Entry 2VWT (X-ray diffraction, 1.93 A resolution); this record covers chains B and C of the 3 polymer chains in the assembly.

[Chain B (and C)]
Protein: Yfau, 2-keto-3-deoxy sugar aldolase
Source organism: Escherichia coli
Notes: EC 4.1.2.20; chain C of this document is another copy of the same molecule, construct and numbering; everything in this record applies to it too
UniProt: P76469 (YFAU_ECOLI); residues 1-267 here = UniProt positions 1-267
Chain sequence (267 residues; each row starts with the number of its first residue):
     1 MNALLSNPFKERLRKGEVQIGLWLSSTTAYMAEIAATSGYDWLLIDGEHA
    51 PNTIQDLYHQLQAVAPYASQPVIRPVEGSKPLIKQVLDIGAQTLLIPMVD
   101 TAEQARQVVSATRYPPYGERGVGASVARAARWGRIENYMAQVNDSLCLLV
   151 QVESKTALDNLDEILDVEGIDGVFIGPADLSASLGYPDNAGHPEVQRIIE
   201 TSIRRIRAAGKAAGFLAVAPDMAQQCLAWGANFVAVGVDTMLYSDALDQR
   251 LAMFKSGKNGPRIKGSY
Disordered / not traced: 257-267
Bound ions: Mg2+: Glu153, Asp179 (together with pyruvic acid)
Small-molecule neighbours: pyruvic acid (PYR): Trp23, Arg74, Gln151, Glu153, Phe174, Gly176, Pro177, Ala178, Asp179, Leu216

[Chain B / chain C interface]
Contacting residue pairs (32; chain B residue first):
  Thr27(B) - Gln55(C)  hydrogen bond
  Glu48(B) - Lys84(C)  salt bridge
  His49(B) - Lys84(C)
  His49(B) - Asp88(C)  salt bridge
  His49(B) - Gly121(C)
  His49(B) - Val122(C)
  His49(B) - Gly123(C)
  His49(B) - Ala127(C)
  Pro51(B) - Ile54(C)
  Pro51(B) - Gln55(C)  hydrogen bond (backbone-side chain)
  Pro51(B) - Tyr58(C)  hydrophobic
  Pro51(B) - Ile89(C)  hydrophobic
  Thr53(B) - Thr53(C)
  Thr53(B) - Gln55(C)
  Asp56(B) - Gln55(C)  hydrogen bond
  Val76(B) - Lys84(C)  hydrogen bond (backbone-side chain)
  Val76(B) - Gln85(C)
  Glu77(B) - Pro81(C)
  Ala178(B) - Val122(C)  hydrophobic
  Asp179(B) - Gly121(C)
  Asp179(B) - Val122(C)  hydrogen bond (side chain-backbone)
  Ala182(B) - Pro115(C)
  Ala182(B) - Pro116(C)
  Ala182(B) - Val122(C)  hydrophobic
  Ser183(B) - Pro115(C)
  Gly185(B) - Pro116(C)
  Pro187(B) - Pro115(C)
  Pro187(B) - Met139(C)  hydrophobic
  Asp188(B) - Met139(C)
  Val238(B) - Val126(C)  hydrophobic
  Ser244(B) - Arg134(C)
  Asp248(B) - Arg134(C)  salt bridge
Interface residues without a listed pair, chain B (22 interface residues in all): Ser25, Asn52, Thr240, Met241
Interface residues without a listed pair, chain C (20 interface residues in all): Arg120, Trp132

[Overview]
The interface between chain B and chain C involves 22 residues on one side and 20 on the other; the contacts
include 5 hydrogen bonds and 3 salt bridges. Among the polar pairs are Glu48(B)-Lys84(C), His49(B)-Asp88(C)
and Asp248(B)-Arg134(C). Bound to chain B: pyruvic acid.
Both chains are Yfau, 2-keto-3-deoxy sugar aldolase (Escherichia coli). Entry 2VWT (Crystal structure of YfaU,
a metal ion dependent class II aldolase from Escherichia coli K12 - ...) was determined by X-ray diffraction
together with 2VWS from the same study.
